3Q15 - chains A and C; structure by X-ray diffraction, 2.19 A resolution.

Chain A:
Molecule: Response regulator aspartate phosphatase H
Source organism: Bacillus subtilis
Notes: EC 3.1.-.-
UniProtKB: Q59HN8 (RAPH_BACSU); numbering as in UniProt (aligned over 1-376)
Amino-acid sequence (378 residues; row label = number of the first residue in the row; numbers below 1 keep their minus sign (Gly-1 is residue -1)):
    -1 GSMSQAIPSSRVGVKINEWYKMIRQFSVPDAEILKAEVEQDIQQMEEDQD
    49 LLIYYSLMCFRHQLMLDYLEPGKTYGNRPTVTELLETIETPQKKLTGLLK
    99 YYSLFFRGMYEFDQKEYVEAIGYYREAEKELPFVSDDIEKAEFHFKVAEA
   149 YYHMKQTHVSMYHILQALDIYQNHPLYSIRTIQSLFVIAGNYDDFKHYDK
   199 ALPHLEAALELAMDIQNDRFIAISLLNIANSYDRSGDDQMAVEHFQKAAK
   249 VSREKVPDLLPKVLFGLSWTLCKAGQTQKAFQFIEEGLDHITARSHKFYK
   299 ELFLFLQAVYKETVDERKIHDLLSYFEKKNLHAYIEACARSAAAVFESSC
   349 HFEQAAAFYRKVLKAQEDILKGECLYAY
Disordered / not traced: -1 to 3, 69-76
Sequence notes: expression tag (-1 to 0)
Reported in the primary citation:
  - catalytic residues: Gln47 (proposed by the authors, not directly observed)
  - mutagenesis - L50A, F58A, D134A, E137A, Y175A: decreased catalytic activity with Sporulation initiation phosphotransferase F (chain C)
  - mutagenesis - Q47E, L55A: unchanged catalytic activity with Sporulation initiation phosphotransferase F (chain C)
  - mutagenesis - Q47N: abolished catalytic activity with Sporulation initiation phosphotransferase F (chain C)
  - mutagenesis - E45A, Q47A: decreased stability
  - mutagenesis - L55A: decreased expression
  - mutagenesis - E45A, D46A, Q47N, L50A, F58A, L96A, D134A, E137A, Y175A: decreased signaling with Sporulation initiation phosphotransferase F (chain C)
  - mutagenesis - I51A, Q90A: unchanged signaling with Sporulation initiation phosphotransferase F (chain C)
  - mutagenesis - Q47N/F58A: decreased binding to Sporulation initiation phosphotransferase F (chain C)
  - mutagenesis - Q47N: unchanged binding to Sporulation initiation phosphotransferase F (chain C) (proposed by the authors, not directly observed)

Chain C:
Molecule: Sporulation initiation phosphotransferase F
Source organism: Bacillus subtilis
Notes: EC 2.7.-.-
UniProtKB: P06628 (SP0F_BACSU); residue numbers follow UniProt; this construct covers 1-124
Amino-acid sequence (126 residues; row label = number of the first residue in the row; numbers below 1 keep their minus sign (Gly-1 is residue -1)):
    -1 GSMMNEKILIVDDQYGIRILLNEVFNKEGYQTFQAANGLQALDIVTKERP
    49 DLVLLDMKIPGMDGIEILKRMKVIDENIRVIIMTAYGELDMIQESKELGA
    99 LTHFAKPFDIDEIRDAVKKYLPLKSN
Disordered / not traced: -1 to 3, 120-124
Sequence notes: expression tag (-1 to 0)
Metal / ion sites: Mg2+: Asp11, Asp54, Lys56
Reported in the primary citation:
  - conformationally variable residues (loop rearrangement, order/disorder transition, side-chain flip): Lys56, Thr82, Tyr84, His101
  - Mg2+ coordination: Asp11, Asp54, Lys56

How chain A and chain C interact:
Pairs across the interface (31):
  Glu45(A) - Tyr84(C)
  Asp46(A) - Tyr84(C)  hydrogen bond (backbone-side chain)
  Gln47(A) - Gln12(C)  hydrogen bond
  Gln47(A) - Tyr84(C)
  Asp48(A) - Gln12(C)  hydrogen bond
  Leu50(A) - Tyr84(C)
  Leu50(A) - Lys104(C)
  Leu50(A) - Pro105(C)  hydrophobic
  Ile51(A) - Gln12(C)
  Ile51(A) - Gly14(C)
  Ile51(A) - Ile15(C)  hydrophobic
  Tyr53(A) - Pro105(C)  hydrophobic
  Ser54(A) - Leu18(C)
  Ser54(A) - Pro105(C)
  Leu55(A) - Gly14(C)
  Leu55(A) - Leu18(C)  hydrophobic
  Phe58(A) - Leu18(C)  hydrophobic
  Phe58(A) - Glu21(C)
  Phe58(A) - Val22(C)  hydrophobic
  Gln90(A) - Glu21(C)
  Lys92(A) - Tyr13(C)
  Lys92(A) - Ile17(C)
  Leu96(A) - Tyr13(C)  hydrophobic
  Leu96(A) - Gly14(C)
  Val132(A) - Tyr13(C)  hydrophobic
  Asp134(A) - Tyr13(C)
  Asp134(A) - Arg16(C)  salt bridge
  Leu174(A) - Pro58(C)
  Leu174(A) - Gly59(C)  hydrogen bond (backbone-backbone)
  Tyr175(A) - Asp11(C)
  Tyr175(A) - Pro58(C)  hydrophobic
Interface residues without a listed pair, chain A (20 interface residues in all): Met43, Glu44, Glu137
Interface residues without a listed pair, chain C (19 interface residues in all): Asn35, Lys56, Ala83, Phe106
The authors on this interface:
  - specific contacts: Glu45(A)-Tyr84(C), Asp46(A)-Tyr84(C) (hydrogen bond), Leu50(A)-Tyr84(C), Leu96(A)-Tyr13(C), Asp134(A)-Tyr13(C), Glu137(A)-Tyr13(C), Tyr175(A)-Asp11(C)
  - interface residues, chain A: Asp46(A), Gln47(A), Tyr53(A), Leu55(A), Phe58(A), Gln90(A)
  - interface residues, chain C: Asp11(C), Tyr13(C), Glu21(C), Ala34(C), Lys56(C), Lys104(C)

In short:
20 residues of chain A and 19 residues of chain C are in contact; the contacts include 4 hydrogen bonds and 1
salt bridge. Polar pairs include Asp134(A)-Arg16(C), Asp46(A)-Tyr84(C) and Gln47(A)-Gln12(C). The authors
report contacts between Glu45(A) and Tyr84(C), Leu50(A) and Tyr84(C) and Leu96(A) and Tyr13(C) among others; a
hydrogen bond between Asp46(A) and Tyr84(C). The paper reports the catalytic residue Gln47(A); E45A, D46A and
Q47N of chain A, among others, reduce signaling with Sporulation initiation phosphotransferase F (chain C); 15
substitutions were tested in all.
Chain A is Response regulator aspartate phosphatase H and chain C is Sporulation initiation phosphotransferase
F, both from Bacillus subtilis; the structure, Crystal Structure of RapH complexed with Spo0F, was determined
by X-ray diffraction.
